PDB entry 6YW5 | electron microscopy, 2.85 A resolution | chains QQ and aa of the 38 polymer chains in the assembly

== Chain QQ ==
Name: Mitochondrial 37S ribosomal protein S17
From: Neurospora crassa OR74A
UniProt: Q7S4E0 (Q7S4E0_NEUCR); residue numbers follow UniProt; this construct covers 1-165
Sequence (165 residues; numbered 1 to 165; the number before each row is that of its first residue):
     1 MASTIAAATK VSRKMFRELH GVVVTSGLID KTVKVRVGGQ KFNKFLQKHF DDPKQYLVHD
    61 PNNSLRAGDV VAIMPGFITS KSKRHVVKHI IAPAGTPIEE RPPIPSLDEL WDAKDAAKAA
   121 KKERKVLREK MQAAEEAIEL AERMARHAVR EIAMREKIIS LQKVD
Not modelled in the structure: 1-5, 164-165
Bound ions: Mg2+: Gln-162 (shared with 1 residue of chain 00; A1745(aa) of chain aa)
Reported in the primary citation:
  - Mg2+ coordination: Gln-162

== Chain aa ==
Molecule: 16S rRNA
From: Neurospora crassa OR74A
Sequence (1864 nucleotides; numbered 1 to 1864; the number before each row is that of its first residue):
     1 GAUGUAAUAA AAAAAAUUUU UUUUAAUUUU AUAUUACAUC AAUAAAAAUA GAUGAGUUUG
    61 GUGAUGGCUC UGAUUGAACA CUGUCCAAAU ACUUGACACA UGCUAAUCGA ACGUUUAAUU
   121 UUGGCCUAAG AAAGGGGUUU CAUCGUGGCU UAAGCUAAGG GGUUUAUUGU GGCUUAAGCU
   181 AAGGUUUAAU CUUUGACUUA AGCGGGUGUU UUAGGGGAAC UUGUGCCCCU AAAACCUCUU
   241 AAUUAAAAGU GGUGUACAGG UGAGUAUAAU AUUUUUUCGC UUAACUUAAA GUGAAGGCAA
   301 AUCCUUCAUA UUGCAAAAGG AUAUCUUAGG CACCUGUUGA AAGGGGCCUA CUUAUAUUAU
   361 AUCCGCUUUA AGAGGAUGAG AAAAGUUUCA GAGAUAGGUA GUUGUUAAGG UCAUGGCUUA
   421 ACAAGCCAAU AAUUCUCUUA GUCGAAGCUG AAAAGGCUGA UCGACCACAU UGGGAAUGAA
   481 AAAAUCCCAA GGCAAAUAGG UACAGCAGUG AGGAAUCUUG GUCAAUGGGC CCACGCCUGA
   541 ACUGGUAACU UGGAGGAAUG AGGGGUCAAC UUUGCAAAUG GAUGAGUGAU CGUUAGAAGA
   601 UCCUUAGUCC CCUGGUCUUC UUGACACAUG AGGUAUAUAC UUCUAGUCCA UAUUGGGGGG
   661 AGACUCCACG UCGAUUUAUC GAGUAAAAUU CUGUAUACAU AUUGAUAAUG ACAAUAUGUA
   721 CAUUUGUCUU GACUAAUUAC GUGCCAGCAG UCGCGGCAAU ACGUAAGAGA CUAGUGUUAA
   781 UCAUCAUAAA UAGGUUUAAA GGGUACUCAG ACGGAAAAAU UCGCCCAAAU AUAGGGGACA
   841 AUUUUUCUAG AGUUUUAUGU AAGAAGGUCG UACUCUAGAG UGGAGAGAUA AAAUUCUGUG
   901 AUACCUAGGG GACGGGUAAA GGCGAAGGCA AUCUUUUAUG UAAAAACUGA CGUCGAAGGA
   961 CGAAGGCAAA GGGAACAAAA AGGAUUAGAU ACCCCAGUAG UCUUUGCAGA CAAUUAUGAA
  1021 UGCCAUAGGU UAGAUUUUUA AUUUAGUCUA UAAAUGAAAG UGUAAGCAUU UCACCUCAAG
  1081 AGUAAGGCGG CAACGCAGGA ACUGAAAUCA CUAGACCGUU UCUGACACCA GCAAUGAAGU
  1141 AUGUUAUUUA AUUCGGUGAC CCACGAAAAA CCUUACCACA AUUUGAAUAU UAAUAAUAAU
  1201 GAUAUUAUUU UUUAUGCUUG AUAUGGCAAG CACUCAAUUU UCCCCUCCCC GUAGGUUUGC
  1261 CGCGGGGGGG GAGAAAAAAG AAAAAUAAUG GAUAAUAUAG UAAAUACCAU AUUCCAACUA
  1321 UAUUUAAUUA UUAAUACAAG UGUUGCACGG CUGUCUUCAG UUGAUGUUGC GAAACUGUGG
  1381 UUCGUUCCAU GGAAUUAACG UAAACCCUUG CUUUAUUUGU AAAUAUUAUA AAGCAGUUCA
  1441 CCUUUAUAUA GGAAAUGAUA AAAGGGAUCA AGACAAGUCA UCAUGGCCUA AAUAUUGUGG
  1501 GCUAUAGACG UGCCACAUUU UCCUAAACAA AGAGAUGCAA AAAUGUGAAU UUUAGCUAAU
  1561 CUCAAAAAAU AGGAUAAAAA UAUACAAGGA UUGUAGUCUG AAAUUCGACU GCAUGAAUAA
  1621 GAAAUUGCUA GUAAUCGUGA AUCACCAUGA CACGGUGAAU AUUCCCUCGG AUUGGUACUA
  1681 ACCACUCGUC ACAUGCUGAA AGGAGUGCGU GCAAUAAGUU UGCUUUUCUG UUAUAAGUAA
  1741 GUAGACAUAU AGGUUUAGAU GUUAUAAUAG GAUCCUUCGU AUGCGCGGCU CUGAUUAGUG
  1801 UUAAGUCGAA AUACGGUUCG UGUAGUGGAA GUUGCACGGG ACUUAUCAAU GUUGAACAAU
  1861 ACGA
Not modelled in the structure: 1-47, 126-236, 327-358, 563-667, 1195-1328
Bound ions: K+ site 1: U58, G753; Mg2+ site 1: U93, G262; K+ site 2: C257, A484; K+ site 3: G262, G264, G441; Mg2+ site 2: A263, G264, G441; Mg2+ site 3: G293, G319; Mg2+ site 4: U402, C417; Mg2+ site 5 near A460 (its only coordinating residue here); Mg2+ site 6: C503, A504; K+ site 4: C523, U526, G527; Mg2+ site 7 near A524 (its only coordinating residue here); Mg2+ site 8 near C534 (its only coordinating residue here); 50 more Mg2+ sites not listed; 14 more K+ sites not listed
Reported in the primary citation:
  - Mg2+ coordination: A1745

== Chain QQ / chain aa interface ==
Pairs across the interface (92; chain QQ residue first):
  Phe-16(QQ) / A382(aa)  sugar contact
  Phe-16(QQ) / A383(aa)  sugar contact
  Arg-17(QQ) / A384(aa)  salt bridge to the phosphate
  Arg-17(QQ) / U821(aa)  hydrogen bond to the sugar
  Arg-17(QQ) / C822(aa)  phosphate contact
  Glu-18(QQ) / U820(aa)  hydrogen bond to the sugar
  Glu-18(QQ) / U821(aa)  sugar contact
  His-20(QQ) / A819(aa)  base contact
  His-20(QQ) / U820(aa)  sugar contact
  His-20(QQ) / U842(aa)  hydrogen bond to the sugar
  Gly-21(QQ) / U842(aa)  sugar contact
  Val-22(QQ) / U843(aa)  sugar contact
  Leu-28(QQ) / G425(aa)  phosphate contact
  Leu-28(QQ) / C426(aa)  phosphate contact
  Ile-29(QQ) / G404(aa)  sugar contact
  Ile-29(QQ) / G425(aa)  sugar contact
  Asp-30(QQ) / G404(aa)  hydrogen bond to the sugar
  Asp-30(QQ) / U405(aa)  hydrogen bond to the sugar
  Lys-31(QQ) / U405(aa)  phosphate contact
  Lys-31(QQ) / U406(aa)  salt bridge to the phosphate
  Thr-32(QQ) / G404(aa)  hydrogen bond to the phosphate
  Lys-34(QQ) / C427(aa)  salt bridge to the phosphate
  Arg-36(QQ) / U843(aa)  salt bridge to the phosphate
  Gly-38(QQ) / A841(aa)  sugar contact
  Gly-38(QQ) / U842(aa)  sugar contact
  Gly-39(QQ) / A841(aa)  hydrogen bond to the sugar
  Gln-40(QQ) / A840(aa)  hydrogen bond to the sugar
  Gln-40(QQ) / A841(aa)  sugar contact
  Lys-44(QQ) / U386(aa)  hydrogen bond to the phosphate
  Lys-44(QQ) / U387(aa)  salt bridge to the phosphate
  Lys-44(QQ) / A454(aa)  base contact
  Phe-45(QQ) / A454(aa)  base contact
  Phe-45(QQ) / A790(aa)  base contact
  Leu-46(QQ) / A790(aa)  sugar contact
  Lys-48(QQ) / A811(aa)  phosphate contact
  Lys-48(QQ) / C812(aa)  salt bridge to the phosphate
  His-49(QQ) / G823(aa)  sugar contact
  Asp-51(QQ) / A811(aa)  phosphate contact
  Asp-51(QQ) / A841(aa)  sugar contact
  Asp-51(QQ) / U842(aa)  phosphate contact
  Val-70(QQ) / U843(aa)  sugar contact
  Val-70(QQ) / U844(aa)  phosphate contact
  Pro-75(QQ) / A383(aa)  phosphate contact
  Pro-75(QQ) / A384(aa)  phosphate contact
  Gly-76(QQ) / A382(aa)  phosphate contact
  Gly-76(QQ) / A383(aa)  hydrogen bond to the phosphate
  Ile-78(QQ) / A382(aa)  sugar contact
  Ile-78(QQ) / U414(aa)  sugar contact
  Ile-78(QQ) / G415(aa)  sugar contact
  Thr-79(QQ) / U405(aa)  phosphate contact
  Thr-79(QQ) / G415(aa)  phosphate contact
  Ser-80(QQ) / G404(aa)  hydrogen bond to the phosphate
  Ser-80(QQ) / U405(aa)  phosphate contact
  Ser-80(QQ) / G415(aa)  phosphate contact
  Ser-80(QQ) / G416(aa)  hydrogen bond to the phosphate
  Lys-81(QQ) / U403(aa)  salt bridge to the phosphate
  Lys-81(QQ) / G404(aa)  hydrogen bond to the phosphate
  Lys-81(QQ) / G415(aa)  hydrogen bond to the phosphate
  Lys-81(QQ) / G416(aa)  hydrogen bond to the phosphate
  Lys-81(QQ) / C417(aa)  salt bridge to the phosphate
  Ser-82(QQ) / U403(aa)  phosphate contact
  Ser-82(QQ) / G404(aa)  hydrogen bond to the phosphate
  Lys-83(QQ) / G404(aa)  hydrogen bond to the phosphate
  Lys-83(QQ) / U405(aa)  salt bridge to the phosphate
  Arg-84(QQ) / A383(aa)  salt bridge to the phosphate
  Arg-84(QQ) / A384(aa)  salt bridge to the phosphate
  Ile-91(QQ) / U843(aa)  sugar contact
  Lys-118(QQ) / A413(aa)  phosphate contact
  Lys-118(QQ) / U414(aa)  salt bridge to the phosphate
  Lys-121(QQ) / G409(aa)  hydrogen bond to the base
  Lys-121(QQ) / G410(aa)  hydrogen bond to the base
  Lys-121(QQ) / U411(aa)  base contact
  Lys-122(QQ) / A413(aa)  salt bridge to the phosphate
  Arg-124(QQ) / A408(aa)  salt bridge to the phosphate
  Arg-124(QQ) / G409(aa)  salt bridge to the phosphate
  Lys-125(QQ) / U411(aa)  salt bridge to the phosphate
  Arg-128(QQ) / G409(aa)  salt bridge to the phosphate
  Arg-128(QQ) / G410(aa)  salt bridge to the phosphate
  Leu-140(QQ) / G313(aa)  phosphate contact
  Leu-140(QQ) / C314(aa)  phosphate contact
  Arg-143(QQ) / U1732(aa)  sugar contact
  Arg-146(QQ) / A1733(aa)  salt bridge to the phosphate
  His-147(QQ) / A1733(aa)  phosphate contact
  Arg-150(QQ) / U1734(aa)  salt bridge to the phosphate
  Arg-150(QQ) / A1759(aa)  sugar contact
  Glu-151(QQ) / A1759(aa)  sugar contact
  Met-154(QQ) / A1759(aa)  base contact
  Arg-155(QQ) / A1759(aa)  sugar contact
  Ile-158(QQ) / A1743(aa)  sugar contact
  Ile-158(QQ) / G1744(aa)  sugar contact
  Gln-162(QQ) / G1744(aa)  hydrogen bond to the phosphate
  Gln-162(QQ) / A1745(aa)  hydrogen bond to the phosphate
Other interface residues (no listed pair), chain QQ (59 interface residues in all): Thr-9, Leu-19, Thr-25, Lys-41, Phe-50, Lys-54, Leu-57, His-59, Ala-92, Leu-161
Other interface residues (no listed pair), chain aa (48 interface residues in all): G385, A423, A424, C824

== Overview ==
The interface between chain QQ and chain aa involves 59 residues on one side and 48 on the other, with 21
hydrogen bonds and 20 salt bridges. Among the polar pairs are Lys-121(QQ)/G409(aa), Lys-121(QQ)/G410(aa) and
Arg-17(QQ)/U821(aa). Gln-162(QQ) and A1745(aa) form the Mg2+ site. The paper reports Mg2+ coordination by
Gln-162(QQ) and A1745(aa).
Chain QQ is Mitochondrial 37S ribosomal protein S17 and chain aa is 16S rRNA, both from Neurospora crassa
OR74A; the structure, The structure of the small subunit of the mitoribosome from Neurospora crassa, was
determined by electron microscopy, deposited together with 6YWE, 6YWS, 6YWV, 6YWX and 6YWY.
